3J1N - chains D and G of the 12 polymer chains in the assembly; structure by electron microscopy, 16.00 A resolution (very low resolution: no residue pairs are listed; an interface is given only as per-side residue counts).

Chain D:
Protein: DNA-directed RNA polymerase II subunit RPB4
Source organism: Saccharomyces cerevisiae
Reference sequence: P20433 (RPB4_YEAST); residues 4-221 here = UniProt positions 4-221
Chain sequence (218 residues; numbered 4 to 221; the number before each row is that of its first residue):
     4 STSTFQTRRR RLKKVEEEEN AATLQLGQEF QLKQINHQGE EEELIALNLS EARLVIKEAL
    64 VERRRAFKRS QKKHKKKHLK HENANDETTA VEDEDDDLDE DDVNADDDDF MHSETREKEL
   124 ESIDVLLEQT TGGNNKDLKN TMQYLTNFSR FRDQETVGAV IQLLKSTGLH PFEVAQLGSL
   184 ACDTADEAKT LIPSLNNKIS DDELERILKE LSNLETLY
Unresolved in the structure: 77-117

Chain G:
Protein: DNA-directed RNA polymerase II subunit RPB7
Source organism: Saccharomyces cerevisiae
Reference sequence: P34087 (RPB7_YEAST); residue numbers follow UniProt; this construct covers 1-171
Chain sequence (171 residues; row label = number of the first residue in the row):
     1 MFFIKDLSLN ITLHPSFFGP RMKQYLKTKL LEEVEGSCTG KFGYILCVLD YDNIDIQRGR
    61 ILPTDGSAEF NVKYRAVVFK PFKGEVVDGT VVSCSQHGFE VQVGPMKVFV TKHLMPQDLT
   121 FNAGSNPPSY QSSEDVITIK SRIRVKIEGC ISQVSSIHAI GSIKEDYLGA I

Interface between chain D and chain G:
At this resolution (16 A) residue pairs are not listed: 20 residues of chain D and 18 of chain G lie at the interface.

In short:
The interface between chain D and chain G involves 20 residues on one side and 18 on the other.
Here chain D is DNA-directed RNA polymerase II subunit RPB4 and chain G is DNA-directed RNA polymerase II
subunit RPB7, both from Saccharomyces cerevisiae. Entry 3J1N (Cryo-EM map of a yeast minimal preinitiation
complex interacting with the Mediator Head module) was determined by electron microscopy together with 3J1O
from the same study.
